PDB entry 7QYZ | X-ray diffraction, 2.45 A resolution | chain A

Chain A:
Name: Dyp-type peroxidase family protein
Source organism: Pseudomonas putida
UniProtKB: Q88HV5 (Q88HV5_PSEPK); numbering as in UniProt (aligned over 1-287)
Amino-acid sequence (287 residues; row label = number of the first residue in the row):
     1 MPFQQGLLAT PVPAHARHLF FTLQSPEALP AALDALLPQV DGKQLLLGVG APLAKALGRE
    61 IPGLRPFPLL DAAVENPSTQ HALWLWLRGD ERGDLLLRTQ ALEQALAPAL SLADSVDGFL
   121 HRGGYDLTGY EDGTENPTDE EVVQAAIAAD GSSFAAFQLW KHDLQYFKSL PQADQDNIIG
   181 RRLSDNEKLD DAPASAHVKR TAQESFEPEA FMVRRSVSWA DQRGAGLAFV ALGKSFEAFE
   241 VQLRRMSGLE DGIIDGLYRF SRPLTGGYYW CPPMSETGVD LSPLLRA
Unresolved in the structure: 1-3, 286-287
Sequence notes: engineered mutation Y125 (His in Q88HV5), V142 (Ala in Q88HV5), K188 (Glu in Q88HV5)
Ion coordination: heme Fe near H197 (its only coordinating residue here)
Residues lining bound ligands: heme (HEM): D126, Y130, E131, D132, G133, T134, E135, N136, Q158, W160, H162, I179, R181, H197, V198, T201, A202, Q203, M212, R214, L227, F229, F239, Q242, L243, M246, L257, S261
What the authors report for this chain:
  - heme coordination: H197
  - conformationally variable residues: D132
  - mutagenesis - H125Y/A142V/E188K (50-fold): increased catalytic activity on DMP
  - mutagenesis - H125Y/A142V/E188K: increased catalytic activity on ABTS
  - mutagenesis - H125Y/A142V/E188K: decreased stability

Overview:
Bound to chain A: heme. The paper reports that H125Y/A142V/E188K increase catalytic activity on DMP; heme
coordination by H197.
Chain A is Dyp-type peroxidase family protein (Pseudomonas putida); the structure, Crystal structure of a
DyP-type peroxidase 6E10 variant from Pseudomonas putida, was determined by X-ray diffraction, deposited
together with 7QYQ and 7QZA.
